1CFN - chains A and C of the 3 polymer chains in the assembly; structure by X-ray diffraction, 2.65 A resolution.

[Chain A]
Molecule: Protein (IGG2A kappa antibody CB41 (light chain))
From: Mus musculus
Notes: fragment: fab; antibody fragment or engineered binder
Amino-acid sequence (214 residues; each row starts with the number of its first residue):
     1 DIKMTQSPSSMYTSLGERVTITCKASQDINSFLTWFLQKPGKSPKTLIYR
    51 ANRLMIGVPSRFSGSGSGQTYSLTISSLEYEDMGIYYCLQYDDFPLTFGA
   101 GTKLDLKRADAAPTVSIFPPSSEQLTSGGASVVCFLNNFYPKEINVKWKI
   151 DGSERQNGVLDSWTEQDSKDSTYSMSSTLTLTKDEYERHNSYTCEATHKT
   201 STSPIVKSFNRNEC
Cystine bridges: Cys-23/Cys-88, Cys-134/Cys-194

[Chain C]
Molecule: Protein (bound peptide)
Amino-acid sequence (10 residues; each row starts with the number of its first residue):
     1 GATPQDLNTL
Modified / non-standard residues: Leu-10 (norleucine; NLE)

[Chain A / chain C interface]
Pairs across the interface - 9 pairs, chain A then chain C:
  Phe-32(A) / Gln-5(C)
  Phe-32(A) / Leu-7(C)  hydrophobic
  Tyr-49(A) / Gly-1(C)
  Tyr-49(A) / Ala-2(C)  hydrophobic
  Arg-50(A) / Gln-5(C)
  Tyr-91(A) / Asp-6(C)
  Tyr-91(A) / Leu-7(C)
  Asp-92(A) / Leu-7(C)
  Phe-94(A) / Leu-10(C)
Also at the interface, not in a pair above, chain C (7 interface residues in all): Thr-9
Interface features reported in the paper:
  - pairs named by the authors: Phe-32(A)/Leu-7(C), Tyr-49(A)/Ala-2(C), Tyr-91(A)/Leu-7(C)
  - epitope / paratope residues, chain A: Phe-32(A), Tyr-49(A), Tyr-91(A), Phe-94(A)
  - epitope / paratope residues, chain C: Leu-7(C)

[In short]
The interface between chain A and chain C involves 6 residues on one side and 7 on the other. The authors
report contacts between Phe-32(A) and Leu-7(C), Tyr-49(A) and Ala-2(C) and Tyr-91(A) and Leu-7(C). From the
paper: epitope/paratope residues Phe-32(A), Tyr-49(A) and Leu-7(C) among others.
Here chain A is Protein (IGG2A kappa antibody CB41 (light chain)) (Mus musculus) and chain C is Protein (bound
peptide). Entry 1CFN (Anti-P24 (HIV-1) fab fragment CB41 complexed with an epitope-related peptide) was
determined by X-ray diffraction together with 1HI6, 1CFS, 1CFT, 1CFQ and 1BOG from the same study.
